6IHB - chains R and A; structure by electron microscopy, 2.84 A resolution.

== Chain R ==
Protein: Dyslexia-associated protein KIAA0319-like protein
Organism: Homo sapiens
Reference sequence: Q8IZA0 (K319L_HUMAN); residues 144-237 here correspond to UniProt positions 404-497 (UniProt number = residue number + 260)
Sequence (94 residues; numbered 144 to 237; the number before each row is that of its first residue):
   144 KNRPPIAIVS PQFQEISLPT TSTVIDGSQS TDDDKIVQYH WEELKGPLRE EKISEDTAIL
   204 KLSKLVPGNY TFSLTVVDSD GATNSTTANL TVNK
Swiss-Prot annotation at these positions:
  - glycosylation (N-linked (GlcNAc...) asparagine): N212, N227

== Chain A ==
Protein: Capsid protein VP1
Organism: Adeno-associated virus 2 (isolate Srivastava/1982)
Reference sequence: P03135 (CAPSD_AAV2S); residues 1-735 here = UniProt positions 1-735
Sequence (735 residues; numbered 1 to 735; the number before each row is that of its first residue):
     1 MAADGYLPDW LEDTLSEGIR QWWKLKPGPP PPKPAERHKD DSRGLVLPGY KYLGPFNGLD
    61 KGEPVNEADA AALEHDKAYD RQLDSGDNPY LKYNHADAEF QERLKEDTSF GGNLGRAVFQ
   121 AKKRVLEPLG LVEEPVKTAP GKKRPVEHSP VEPDSSSGTG KAGQQPARKR LNFGQTGDAD
   181 SVPDPQPLGQ PPAAPSGLGT NTMATGSGAP MADNNEGADG VGNSSGNWHC DSTWMGDRVI
   241 TTSTRTWALP TYNNHLYKQI SSQSGASNDN HYFGYSTPWG YFDFNRFHCH FSPRDWQRLI
   301 NNNWGFRPKR LNFKLFNIQV KEVTQNDGTT TIANNLTSTV QVFTDSEYQL PYVLGSAHQG
   361 CLPPFPADVF MVPQYGYLTL NNGSQAVGRS SFYCLEYFPS QMLRTGNNFT FSYTFEDVPF
   421 HSSYAHSQSL DRLMNPLIDQ YLYYLSRTNT PSGTTTQSRL QFSQAGASDI RDQSRNWLPG
   481 PCYRQQRVSK TSADNNNSEY SWTGATKYHL NGRDSLVNPG PAMASHKDDE EKFFPQSGVL
   541 IFGKQGSEKT NVDIEKVMIT DEEEIRTTNP VATEQYGSVS TNLQRGNRQA ATADVNTQGV
   601 LPGMVWQDRD VYLQGPIWAK IPHTDGHFHP SPLMGGFGLK HPPPQILIKN TPVPANPSTT
   661 FSAAKFASFI TQYSTGQVSV EIEWELQKEN SKRWNPEIQY TSNYNKSVNV DFTVDTNGVY
   721 SEPRPIGTRY LTRNL
Unresolved in the structure: 1-218

== Interface between chain R and chain A ==
Pairs across the interface (27; chain R residue first):
  S153(R) - E499(A)
  P154(R) - E499(A)
  V167(R) - T503(A)
  D169(R) - W502(A)
  D169(R) - T503(A)
  S171(R) - S267(A)
  S171(R) - W502(A)
  S173(R) - S267(A)
  T174(R) - G265(A)
  T174(R) - A266(A)
  T174(R) - S267(A)
  D175(R) - G265(A)
  D175(R) - A266(A)  hydrogen bond (backbone-backbone)
  D175(R) - H271(A)
  D176(R) - S262(A)
  D176(R) - Q263(A)
  D176(R) - H271(A)
  D176(R) - S384(A)  hydrogen bond (backbone-side chain)
  D177(R) - H271(A)  hydrogen bond (backbone-side chain)
  D177(R) - N382(A)
  D177(R) - S384(A)  hydrogen bond
  D177(R) - Q385(A)  hydrogen bond
  K178(R) - N268(A)
  K178(R) - H271(A)
  K178(R) - N382(A)
  I179(R) - N268(A)
  I202(R) - K507(A)
Also at the interface, not in a pair above, chain R (15 interface residues in all): Q172, Y182
Also at the interface, not in a pair above, chain A (15 interface residues in all): G383

== Overview ==
Chain R and chain A each contribute 15 residues to their interface; the contacts include 5 hydrogen bonds.
Polar pairs include D176(R)-S384(A), D177(R)-H271(A) and D177(R)-S384(A).
Here chain R is Dyslexia-associated protein KIAA0319-like protein (Homo sapiens) and chain A is Capsid protein
VP1 (Adeno-associated virus 2 (isolate Srivastava/1982)). Entry 6IHB (Adeno-Associated Virus 2 in complex with
AAVR) was determined by electron microscopy, deposited together with 6IH9.
